6TB9 - chains C3 and F3 of the 42 polymer chains in the assembly; structure by electron microscopy, 3.56 A resolution.

== Chain C3 ==
Name: Head spike base Rcc01079
Organism: Rhodobacter capsulatus
UniProt: A0A507Z9H3 (A0A507Z9H3_RHOCA); numbering as in UniProt (aligned over 1-84)
Amino-acid sequence (84 residues; numbered 1 to 84; the number before each row is that of its first residue):
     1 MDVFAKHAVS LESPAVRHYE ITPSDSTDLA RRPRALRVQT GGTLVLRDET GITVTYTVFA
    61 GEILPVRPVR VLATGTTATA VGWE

== Chain F3 ==
Name: Head spike fiber Rcc01080
Organism: Rhodobacter capsulatus
UniProt: A0A507Z6Q1 (A0A507Z6Q1_RHOCA); residues 1-325 here = UniProt positions 1-325
Amino-acid sequence (325 residues; each row starts with the number of its first residue):
     1 MIALGLGLGL AANGGPALRR YAVNGVAPVA VLDFERHFLS HPLALTRATS ATYADALRAV
    61 QTAPADTPRY DYSTGKRALL LEASATNLLP NSAQFEAASW GKTRASVLAN AALAPNGTMT
   121 ADKLVEDTSN NSHFVARTGT QIAAGTSVTA SIFVKAAERR WFALVTADSA NAFRTTYFDL
   181 QTGTLGVVSQ GAAGHVAQIV AAGNGWYRCS VTQTQAASGN FNFYPSVASA NGATSYPGDG
   241 ASGLYLWGAQ LEAGAAVSSV IPTEAAAVTR AADLASVAVA AGSYDLRRVD AAGTAVTKGV
   301 AHPGGALTIG AGSLYLLSLF PAGAL
Not modelled in the structure: 1, 12-325

== Chain C3 / chain F3 interface ==
Contacting residue pairs - 8 pairs, chain C3 then chain F3:
  Leu11(C3) with Leu10(F3)
  Glu12(C3) with Leu10(F3)
  Ser13(C3) with Leu10(F3)
  Arg34(C3) with Leu10(F3)
  Ala35(C3) with Leu10(F3), hydrophobic
  Ile63(C3) with Leu10(F3)
  Pro65(C3) with Ile2(F3), hydrophobic; Ala11(F3), hydrophobic
Interface residues without a listed pair, chain C3 (8 interface residues in all): Ala15
Interface residues without a listed pair, chain F3 (4 interface residues in all): Gly9

== In short ==
8 residues of chain C3 and 4 residues of chain F3 are in contact.
Here chain C3 is Head spike base Rcc01079 and chain F3 is Head spike fiber Rcc01080, both from Rhodobacter
capsulatus. Entry 6TB9 (Capsid of native GTA particle computed with C5 symmetry) was determined by electron
microscopy together with 6TBA, 6TE8, 6TE9, 6TEB, 6TEH, 6TO8 and 3 further entries from the same study.
